Entry 9B89 (electron microscopy, 3.87 A resolution); this record covers chains A and C of the 3 polymer chains in the assembly.

[Chain A]
Protein: Maltodextrin-binding protein, Double-stranded RNA-specific adenosine deaminase
Source organism: Escherichia coli
Notes: EC 3.5.4.37
Reference sequence: chimeric construct of C3SHQ8, P55265: residues -264 to 101 from C3SHQ8 (C3SHQ8_ECOLX) positions 27-392 (UniProt number = residue number + 291); residues 127-1226 from P55265 positions 127-1226 (same numbers)
Amino-acid sequence (1492 residues; each row starts with the number of its first residue; numbers below 1 keep their minus sign (Met-265 is residue -265)):
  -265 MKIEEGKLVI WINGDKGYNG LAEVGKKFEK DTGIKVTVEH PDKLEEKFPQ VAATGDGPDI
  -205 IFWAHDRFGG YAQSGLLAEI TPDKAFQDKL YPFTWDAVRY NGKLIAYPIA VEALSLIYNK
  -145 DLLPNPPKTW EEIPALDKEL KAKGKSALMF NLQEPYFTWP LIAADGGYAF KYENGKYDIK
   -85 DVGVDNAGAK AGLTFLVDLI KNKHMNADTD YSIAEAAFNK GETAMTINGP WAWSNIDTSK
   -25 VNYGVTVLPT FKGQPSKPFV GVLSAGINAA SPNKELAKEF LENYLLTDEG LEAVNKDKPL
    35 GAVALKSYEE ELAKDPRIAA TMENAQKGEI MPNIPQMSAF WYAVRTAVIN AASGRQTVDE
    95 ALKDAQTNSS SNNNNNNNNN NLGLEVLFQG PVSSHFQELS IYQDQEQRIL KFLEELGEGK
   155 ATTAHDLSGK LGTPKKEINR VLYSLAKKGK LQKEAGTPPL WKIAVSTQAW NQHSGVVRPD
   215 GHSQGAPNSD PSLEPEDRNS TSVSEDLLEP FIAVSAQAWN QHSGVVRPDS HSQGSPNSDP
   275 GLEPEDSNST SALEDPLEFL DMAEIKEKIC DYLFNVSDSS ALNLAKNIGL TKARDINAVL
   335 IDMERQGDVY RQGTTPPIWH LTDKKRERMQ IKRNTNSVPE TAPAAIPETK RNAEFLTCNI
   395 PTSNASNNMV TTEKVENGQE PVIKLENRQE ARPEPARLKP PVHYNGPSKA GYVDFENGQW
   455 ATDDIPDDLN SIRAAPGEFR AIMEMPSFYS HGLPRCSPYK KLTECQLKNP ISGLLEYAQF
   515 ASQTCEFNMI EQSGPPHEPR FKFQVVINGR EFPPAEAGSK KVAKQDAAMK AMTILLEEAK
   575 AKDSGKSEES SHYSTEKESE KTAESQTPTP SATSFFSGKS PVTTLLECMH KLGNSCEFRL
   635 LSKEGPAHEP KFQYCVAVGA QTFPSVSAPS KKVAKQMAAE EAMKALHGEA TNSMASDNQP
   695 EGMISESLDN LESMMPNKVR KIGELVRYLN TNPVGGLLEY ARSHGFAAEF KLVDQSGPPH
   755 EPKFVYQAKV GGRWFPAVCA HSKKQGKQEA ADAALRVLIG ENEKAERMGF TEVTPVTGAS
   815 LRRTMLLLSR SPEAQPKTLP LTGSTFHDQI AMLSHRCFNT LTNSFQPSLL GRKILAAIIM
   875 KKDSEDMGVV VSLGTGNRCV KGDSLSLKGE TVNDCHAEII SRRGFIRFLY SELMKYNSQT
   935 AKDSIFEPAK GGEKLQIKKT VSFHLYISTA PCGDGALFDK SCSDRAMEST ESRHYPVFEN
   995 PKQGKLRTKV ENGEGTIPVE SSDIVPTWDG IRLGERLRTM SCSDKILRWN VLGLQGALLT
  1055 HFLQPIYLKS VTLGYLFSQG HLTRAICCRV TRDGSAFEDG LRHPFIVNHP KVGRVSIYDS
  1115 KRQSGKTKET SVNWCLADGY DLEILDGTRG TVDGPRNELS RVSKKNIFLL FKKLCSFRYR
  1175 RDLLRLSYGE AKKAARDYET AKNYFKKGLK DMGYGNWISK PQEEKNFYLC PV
Not modelled in the structure: -265 to 741, 824-838, 1224-1226
Sequence notes: initiating methionine (-265); linker (102-126)
Ion coordination: Zn2+ site 1: His910, Cys966, Cys1036; Zn2+ site 2: His988, Cys1081, Cys1082, His1103
Ligand contacts: inositol hexakisphosphate (IHP): Asn907, Asp908, Ile913, Arg916, Arg917, Thr1033, Lys1039, Arg1042, Gly1050, Ala1051, Lys1158, Tyr1182, Lys1186, Tyr1192, Lys1196, Trp1211, Ile1212, Ser1213, Lys1214, Lys1219
Swiss-Prot annotation at these positions:
  - region: Ile716 to Thr725 (N-terminal extension of DRBM 3 and constituent of a bi-partite nuclear localization signal), Glu795 to Arg801 (C-terminal extension of DRBM 3 and constituent of a bi-partite nuclear localization signal)
  - active site: Glu912 (Proton donor)
  - binding site (Zn(2+)): His910, Cys966, Cys1036
  - modified residue: Ser285 (Phosphoserine), Ser481 (Phosphoserine), Thr601 (Phosphothreonine), Thr603 (Phosphothreonine), Ser614 (Phosphoserine), Ser629 (Phosphoserine), Ser636 (Phosphoserine), Thr808 (Phosphothreonine), Ser814 (Phosphoserine), Ser823 (Phosphoserine), Ser825 (Phosphoserine)
  - cross-link (Glycyl lysine isopeptide (Lys-Gly)): Lys384 (interchain with G-Cter in SUMO2), Lys408 (interchain with G-Cter in SUMO2), Lys418 (interchain with G-Cter in SUMO), Lys580 (interchain with G-Cter in SUMO2), Lys875 (interchain with G-Cter in SUMO2)
Reported in the primary citation:
  - mutagenesis - K777E/K778A/K781A: abolished catalytic activity
  - mutagenesis - K895E, K996E, R1001E, R1030E, K1115E, K1120E: decreased catalytic activity on GLI-V11
  - mutagenesis - R1001E, R1030E, K1120E: decreased catalytic activity on HT-V2
  - mutagenesis - K895E, K996E, K1115E: unchanged catalytic activity on HT-V2
  - mutagenesis - E1008A, E1008Q, E1008R: increased catalytic activity on HT-V6
  - mutagenesis - W1022A: decreased catalytic activity on GLI-V11, V32, or HT-V6
  - mutagenesis - W1022A: unchanged catalytic activity on HT-V2 and HT-V5
  - mutagenesis - D1023A: decreased catalytic activity on all RNAs
  - disease-associated variants - G1007R: abolished catalytic activity on all RNA substrates
  - disease-associated variants - A870T, R892H, K999N, Y1112F, D1113H: decreased catalytic activity on short GLI and HT RNAs
  - disease-associated variants - A870T, R892H, K999N, Y1112F, D1113H: unchanged catalytic activity on HT-V2 and HT-V5
  - disease-associated variants - Y1112F, D1113H: unchanged catalytic activity on HT-V16
  - disease-associated variants - I872T: decreased catalytic activity

[Chain C]
Molecule: 71-nt RNA strand
Sequence (71 nucleotides; each row starts with the number of its first residue; note: 35 numbers in that range are skipped by the numbering (no residue carries them; nothing is unmodelled there); a row labelled like 19A-19Z holds insertion residues (19A, then the next letters in order)):
     1 GGGCUXUUCG UUUUCCUAU
19A-19Z UGAGCAUAGCCGCUUCUUCGGCUAUG
20A-20I CUCAAUACU
    50 AUA
    58 GGAAAAUGAA CAGU
Not modelled in the structure: 19A-19Z, 20A-20I
Modified positions: 8AZ (8-aza-nebularine-5'-monophosphate) at position 6

[How chain A and chain C interact]
Contacting residue pairs (16; chain A residue first):
  Pro753(A) - C9(C)  base contact
  Pro753(A) - G65(C)  hydrogen bond to the base
  His754(A) - G10(C)  hydrogen bond to the sugar
  His754(A) - U11(C)  sugar contact
  His754(A) - G65(C)  base contact
  Pro756(A) - G65(C)  sugar contact
  Phe758(A) - A66(C)  sugar contact
  Ser776(A) - A66(C)  phosphate contact
  Lys777(A) - A67(C)  sugar contact
  Lys778(A) - G1(C)  phosphate contact
  Lys778(A) - G2(C)  salt bridge to the phosphate
  Asp1147(A) - G1(C)  base contact
  Gly1148(A) - G2(C)  base contact
  Pro1149(A) - G2(C)  base contact
  Pro1149(A) - G3(C)  sugar contact
  Pro1149(A) - U71(C)  base contact
Interface residues without a listed pair, chain A (12 interface residues in all): Arg1150, Asn1151
Interface residues without a listed pair, chain C (11 interface residues in all): C4

[Overview]
Chain A and chain C form an interface of 12 and 11 residues respectively, with 2 hydrogen bonds and 1 salt
bridge. Among the polar pairs are Pro753(A)-G65(C), His754(A)-G10(C) and Lys778(A)-G2(C). From the paper:
K895E, K996E and R1001E of chain A, among others, reduce catalytic activity on GLI-V11; A870T, R892H and K999N
of chain A, among others, reduce catalytic activity on short GLI and HT RNAs; 19 substitutions were tested in
all.
Chain A is Maltodextrin-binding protein, Double-stranded RNA-specific adenosine deaminase (Escherichia coli)
and chain C is a 71-nt RNA strand; the structure, Cryo-EM structure of human ADAR1 in complex with dsRNA
derived from HT2C gene in the pre-editing ..., was determined by electron microscopy (same publication as 9B83
and 9B84).
